6AD0 - chains C and D of the 6 polymer chains in the assembly; structure by electron microscopy, 3.90 A resolution.

# Chain C
Protein: VP3
Source organism: Coxsackievirus A10
UniProtKB: A0A1V0FT21 (A0A1V0FT21_9ENTO); residues 1-240 here correspond to UniProt positions 325-564 (UniProt number = residue number + 324)
Sequence (240 residues; row label = number of the first residue in the row):
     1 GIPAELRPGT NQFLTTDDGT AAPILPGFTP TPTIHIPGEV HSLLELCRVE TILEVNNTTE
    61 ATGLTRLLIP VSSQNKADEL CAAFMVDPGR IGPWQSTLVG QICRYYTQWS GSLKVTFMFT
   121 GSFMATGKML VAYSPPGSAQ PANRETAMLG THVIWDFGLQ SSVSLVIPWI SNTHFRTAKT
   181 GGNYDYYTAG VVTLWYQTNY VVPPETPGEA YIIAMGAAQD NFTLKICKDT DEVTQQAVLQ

# Chain D
Protein: VP4
Source organism: Coxsackievirus A10
UniProtKB: Q75Q92 (Q75Q92_9ENTO); residues 1-69 here = UniProt positions 1-69
Sequence (69 residues; row label = number of the first residue in the row):
     1 MGAQVSTQKS GSHETGNVAT GGSTINFTNI NYYKDSYAAS ATRQDFTQDP KKFTQPVLDS
    61 IRELSAPLN
Unresolved in the structure: 1-28

# Chain C / chain D interface
Residue-residue contacts (22; chain C residue first):
  Asp18(C) - Ser40(D)
  Asp18(C) - Ala41(D)  hydrogen bond (side chain-backbone)
  Thr20(C) - Ala38(D)
  Ala21(C) - Ala38(D)
  Ala22(C) - Tyr33(D)
  Pro23(C) - Tyr37(D)
  Pro23(C) - Ala38(D)
  Leu25(C) - Asp35(D)
  Leu25(C) - Tyr37(D)  hydrogen bond (backbone-side chain)
  Pro26(C) - Asp35(D)
  Gly27(C) - Asp35(D)
  His41(C) - Asp45(D)  salt bridge
  His41(C) - Thr47(D)
  Ser42(C) - Gln48(D)  hydrogen bond
  Glu45(C) - Gln48(D)
  Glu45(C) - Asp49(D)  hydrogen bond (side chain-backbone)
  Glu45(C) - Pro50(D)
  Glu45(C) - Phe53(D)
  Arg48(C) - Thr54(D)
  Leu159(C) - Leu68(D)
  Gln160(C) - Pro67(D)
  Gln160(C) - Leu68(D)
Interface residues without a listed pair, chain C (20 interface residues in all): Ile24, Phe28, Glu39, Val40, Leu44, Val49
Interface residues without a listed pair, chain D (17 interface residues in all): Ala39, Lys52

# Summary
20 residues of chain C and 17 residues of chain D are in contact; the contacts include 4 hydrogen bonds and 1
salt bridge. Among the polar pairs are His41(C)-Asp45(D), Asp18(C)-Ala41(D) and Leu25(C)-Tyr37(D).
Chain C is VP3 and chain D is VP4, both from Coxsackievirus A10; the structure, The structure of CVA10 mature
virion in complex with Fab 2G8, was determined by electron microscopy together with 6ACU, 6ACW, 6ACY, 6ACZ and
6AD1 from the same study.
